Entry 4CFF (X-ray diffraction, 3.92 A resolution); this record covers chains C and D of the 3 polymer chains in the assembly.

== Chain C ==
Protein: 5'-amp-activated protein kinase catalytic subunit alpha-2
Organism: Homo sapiens
Notes: EC 2.7.11.1, 2.7.11.27, 2.7.11.31
Reference sequence: P54646 (AAPK2_HUMAN); residues 1-552 here = UniProt positions 1-552
Chain sequence (571 residues; row label = number of the first residue in the row; numbers below 1 keep their minus sign (Met-18 is residue -18)):
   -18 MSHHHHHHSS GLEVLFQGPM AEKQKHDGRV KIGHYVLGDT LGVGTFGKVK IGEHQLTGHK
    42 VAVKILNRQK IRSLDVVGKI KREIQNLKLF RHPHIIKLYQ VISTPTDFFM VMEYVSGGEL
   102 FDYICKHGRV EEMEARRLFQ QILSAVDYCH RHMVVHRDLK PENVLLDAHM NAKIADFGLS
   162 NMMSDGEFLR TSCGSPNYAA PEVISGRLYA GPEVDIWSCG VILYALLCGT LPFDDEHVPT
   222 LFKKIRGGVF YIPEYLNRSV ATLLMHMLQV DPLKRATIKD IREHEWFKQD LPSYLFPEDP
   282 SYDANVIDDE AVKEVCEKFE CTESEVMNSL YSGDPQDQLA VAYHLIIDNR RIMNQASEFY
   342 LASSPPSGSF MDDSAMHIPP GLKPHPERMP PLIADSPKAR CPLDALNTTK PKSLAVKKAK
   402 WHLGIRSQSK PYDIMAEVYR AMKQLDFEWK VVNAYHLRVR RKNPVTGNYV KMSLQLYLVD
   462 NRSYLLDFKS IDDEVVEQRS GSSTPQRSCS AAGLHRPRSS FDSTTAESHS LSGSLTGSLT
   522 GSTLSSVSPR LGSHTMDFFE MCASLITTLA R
Not modelled in the structure: -18 to 9, 296-321, 347-362, 377-395, 474-531, 552
Sequence notes: expression tag (-18 to 0)
Modified / non-standard residues: Thr172 (phosphothreonine; TPO)
Curated features (UniProtKB/Swiss-Prot):
  - active site: Asp139 (Proton acceptor)
  - binding site (ATP): Leu22 to Val30, Lys45
  - modified residue: Thr172 (Phosphothreonine), Thr258 (Phosphothreonine), Ser377 (Phosphoserine), Ser491 (Phosphoserine)
  - natural variant: Pro371 (P371T: In breast cancer samples), Arg407 (R407Q: In a gastric adenocarcinoma sample), Ser523 (S523G: In a breast cancer sample)
  - mutagenesis: Lys45 (K45R: Complete loss of kinase activity), Thr172 (T172A: Loss of ARF6 activation. Loss of interaction with ACSS2; T172D: Phosphomimetic mutant)
Residues lining bound ligands:
  - C1V (3-[4-(2-hydroxyphenyl)phenyl]-4-oxidanyl-6-oxidanylidene-7H-thieno[2,3-b]pyridine-5-carbonitrile): Val11, Leu18, Gly19, Lys29, Lys31, Ile46, Asn48, Asp88, Phe90
  - staurosporine (STU): Leu22, Gly23, Val24, Gly25, Val30, Ala43, Lys45, Ile77, Met93, Glu94, Tyr95, Val96, Gly99, Glu100, Glu143, Asn144, Leu146, Asp157

== Chain D ==
Protein: 5'-amp-activated protein kinase subunit beta-1
Organism: Homo sapiens
Reference sequence: Q9Y478 (AAKB1_HUMAN); numbering as in UniProt; present here: 1-188, 197-270
Chain sequence (286 residues; each row starts with the number of its first residue; note: 8 numbers in that range are skipped by the numbering (no residue carries them; nothing is unmodelled there); numbers below 1 keep their minus sign (Met-15 is residue -15)):
   -15 MGLNDIFEAQ KIEWHEMGNT SSERAALERH GGHKTPRRDS SGGTKDGDRP KILMDSPEDA
    45 DLFHSEEIKA PEKEEFLAWQ HDLEVNDKAP AQARPTVFRW TGGGKEVYLS GSFNNWSKLP
   105 LTRSHNNFVA ILDLPEGEHQ YKFFVDGQWT HDPSEPIVTS QLGTVNNIIQ VKKTDFEVFD
   165 ALMVDSQKCS DVSELSSSPP GPYH
  189D Q
  190D E
  191D P
  192D Y
  193D V
  194D C
  195D K
  196D P
   197 EERFRAPPIL PPHLLQVILN KDTGISCDPA LLPEPNHVML NHLYALSIKD GVMVLSATHR
   257 YKKKYVTTLL YKPI
Not modelled in the structure: -15 to 77, 174-188, 197-202
Sequence notes: expression tag (-15 to 0)
Modified / non-standard residues: Ser108 (phosphoserine; SEP)
Curated features (UniProtKB/Swiss-Prot):
  - modified residue: Thr4 (Phosphothreonine), Ser5 (Phosphoserine), Ser6 (Phosphoserine), Thr19 (Phosphothreonine), Ser24 (Phosphoserine), Ser25 (Phosphoserine), Ser40 (Phosphoserine), Ser96 (Phosphoserine), Ser101 (Phosphoserine), Ser108 (Phosphoserine), Thr148 (Phosphothreonine), Ser182 (Phosphoserine)
  - lipidation: Gly2 (N-myristoyl glycine)
  - mutagenesis: Gly2 (G2A: Abolishes myristoylation and AMP-enhanced phosphorylation of PRKAA1 or PRKAA2)
Residues lining bound ligands: C1V (3-[4-(2-hydroxyphenyl)phenyl]-4-oxidanyl-6-oxidanylidene-7H-thieno[2,3-b]pyridine-5-carbonitrile): Val81, Arg83, Thr106, Arg107, Ser108, Asn111, Val113
What the authors report for this chain:
  - mutagenesis - R83A (25-fold): decreased binding to C1V

== Interface between chain C and chain D ==
Contacting residue pairs (139):
  Arg10(C) - Thr106(D)  hydrogen bond (backbone-side chain)
  Val11(C) - Val113(D)  hydrophobic
  Thr21(C) - Ser108(D)
  Lys29(C) - Ser108(D)
  Lys31(C) - Ser108(D)
  Asn48(C) - Arg83(D)
  Arg49(C) - Asp159(D)  salt bridge
  Arg49(C) - Ala165(D)
  Arg49(C) - Val168(D)
  Arg49(C) - Asp169(D)  salt bridge
  Arg53(C) - Asp169(D)  salt bridge
  Asp56(C) - Cys173(D)  hydrogen bond
  Val58(C) - Leu166(D)
  Val58(C) - Asp169(D)
  Val58(C) - Ser170(D)
  Lys62(C) - Phe163(D)
  Lys62(C) - Leu166(D)
  Gln66(C) - Phe163(D)
  Val82(C) - Val162(D)
  Ser84(C) - Asp159(D)  hydrogen bond (side chain-backbone)
  Thr85(C) - Pro79(D)
  Thr85(C) - Val81(D)
  Thr85(C) - Asp159(D)
  Pro86(C) - Pro79(D)
  Pro86(C) - Asp159(D)
  Thr87(C) - Val81(D)
  Asp88(C) - Val81(D)
  Phe89(C) - Leu166(D)  hydrophobic
  Met134(C) - His233(D)
  Met164(C) - His233(D)
  Ser165(C) - His233(D)
  Asp166(C) - His233(D)
  Asp166(C) - Leu236(D)
  Asp166(C) - Asn237(D)
  Asp166(C) - Arg256(D)  salt bridge
  Gly167(C) - His233(D)  hydrogen bond (backbone-backbone)
  Gly167(C) - Val234(D)
  Gly167(C) - Leu236(D)
  Gly167(C) - His238(D)
  Glu168(C) - Val234(D)
  Phe169(C) - Pro207(D)  hydrophobic
  Phe169(C) - His209(D)
  Phe169(C) - Leu210(D)  hydrophobic
  Phe169(C) - Val234(D)  hydrophobic
  Arg188(C) - Ile205(D)
  Ala191(C) - His209(D)
  Glu194(C) - His209(D)  salt bridge
  Leu254(C) - Pro208(D)
  Leu254(C) - Gln212(D)
  Glu339(C) - Leu227(D)
  Tyr341(C) - Lys260(D)
  Leu342(C) - Leu228(D)
  Ala343(C) - Thr219(D)
  Ala343(C) - Leu227(D)
  Ala343(C) - Leu228(D)  hydrogen bond (backbone-backbone)
  Ala343(C) - Pro229(D)
  Ser344(C) - Thr219(D)  hydrogen bond (side chain-backbone)
  Ser344(C) - Cys223(D)
  Ser345(C) - Thr219(D)
  Pro346(C) - Asp218(D)
  Pro346(C) - Thr219(D)
  Pro346(C) - Gly220(D)
  Lys364(C) - Ile221(D)
  Lys364(C) - Ser222(D)
  Pro365(C) - Ile221(D)
  His366(C) - Ile221(D)
  His366(C) - Cys223(D)
  His366(C) - Asp224(D)  salt bridge
  His366(C) - Pro225(D)
  Glu368(C) - Pro225(D)
  Arg369(C) - Thr219(D)  hydrogen bond
  Arg369(C) - Gly220(D)  hydrogen bond (side chain-backbone)
  Arg369(C) - Ile221(D)
  Arg369(C) - Cys223(D)
  Lys401(C) - Asn216(D)
  Lys401(C) - Leu242(D)
  Trp402(C) - Val213(D)
  Trp402(C) - Leu215(D)
  Trp402(C) - Asn216(D)  hydrogen bond (backbone-side chain)
  Trp402(C) - Tyr240(D)
  Trp402(C) - Ala241(D)
  Trp402(C) - Leu242(D)  hydrophobic
  Trp402(C) - Val250(D)  hydrophobic
  Trp402(C) - Leu251(D)
  Trp402(C) - Ser252(D)
  Trp402(C) - Leu265(D)  hydrophobic
  His403(C) - Tyr240(D)
  His403(C) - Ala241(D)  hydrogen bond (backbone-backbone)
  His403(C) - Leu242(D)
  Leu404(C) - Leu206(D)  hydrophobic
  Leu404(C) - Leu210(D)  hydrophobic
  Leu404(C) - Leu239(D)
  Leu404(C) - Tyr240(D)
  Gly405(C) - Leu239(D)  hydrogen bond (backbone-backbone)
  Tyr420(C) - Cys194D(D)
  Tyr420(C) - Lys195D(D)
  Trp430(C) - Glu190D(D)
  Trp430(C) - Pro191D(D)
  Trp430(C) - Tyr192D(D)
  Trp430(C) - Val193D(D)  hydrophobic
  Lys431(C) - Gln189D(D)
  Lys431(C) - Glu190D(D)
  Tyr436(C) - Pro203(D)  hydrophobic
  Arg441(C) - Glu190D(D)
  Gln456(C) - Pro204(D)
  Leu457(C) - Pro204(D)
  Tyr458(C) - Pro204(D)
  Tyr458(C) - Ile205(D)
  Tyr458(C) - Leu206(D)  hydrophobic
  Tyr458(C) - Pro207(D)
  Leu459(C) - Pro203(D)  hydrophobic
  Leu459(C) - Pro204(D)  hydrogen bond (backbone-backbone)
  Leu459(C) - Ile205(D)
  Leu459(C) - Leu206(D)  hydrogen bond (backbone-backbone)
  Val460(C) - Leu206(D)  hydrophobic
  Leu466(C) - Leu206(D)  hydrophobic
  Asp468(C) - His238(D)  salt bridge
  Phe469(C) - Asn237(D)
  Phe469(C) - His238(D)
  Phe469(C) - Leu239(D)  hydrogen bond (backbone-backbone)
  Lys470(C) - Asn237(D)
  Lys470(C) - His238(D)
  Ser471(C) - Asn237(D)  hydrogen bond (backbone-backbone)
  Ser471(C) - His255(D)  hydrogen bond
  Thr536(C) - His255(D)
  Thr536(C) - Thr264(D)
  Phe539(C) - Asn237(D)
  Phe540(C) - Leu239(D)  hydrophobic
  Phe540(C) - Leu251(D)
  Phe540(C) - Ser252(D)
  Phe540(C) - Ala253(D)
  Phe540(C) - Thr264(D)
  Phe540(C) - Leu266(D)  hydrophobic
  Glu541(C) - Lys268(D)  salt bridge
  Cys543(C) - Leu239(D)  hydrophobic
  Ala544(C) - Leu251(D)  hydrophobic
  Ile547(C) - Leu239(D)  hydrophobic
  Ile547(C) - Met249(D)  hydrophobic
  Thr548(C) - Met249(D)
Other interface residues (no listed pair), chain C (83 interface residues in all): Lys12, Ile13, Ile65, Phe90, Arg171, Leu189, Pro193, Pro253, Phe340, Leu363, Ala400, Glu429, Tyr465
Other interface residues (no listed pair), chain D (73 interface residues in all): Thr80, Ile115, Phe160, Glu161, Glu230, Ser243, Ile270

== Overview ==
Chain C and chain D form an interface of 83 and 73 residues respectively; the contacts include 16 hydrogen
bonds and 8 salt bridges. Polar contacts include Arg49(C)-Asp159(D), Arg49(C)-Asp169(D) and
Arg53(C)-Asp169(D). Compound C1V is bound between chain C and chain D. Bound to chain C: staurosporine. From
the paper: R83A of chain D reduces binding to C1V.
Chain C is 5'-amp-activated protein kinase catalytic subunit alpha-2 and chain D is 5'-amp-activated protein
kinase subunit beta-1, both from Homo sapiens; the structure, Structure of full length human AMPK in complex
with a small molecule activator, a thienopyridone derivative ..., was determined by X-ray diffraction together
with 4CFE from the same study.
